Entry 8EUF (electron microscopy, 3.41 A resolution); this record covers chains Q and T of the 10 polymer chains in the assembly.

[Chain Q]
Molecule: Chromatin-remodeling ATPase INO80
From: Saccharomyces cerevisiae S288C
Notes: EC 3.6.4.-
Reference sequence: P53115 (INO80_YEAST); residue numbers follow UniProt; this construct covers 1-1489
Chain sequence (1489 residues; numbered 1 to 1489; the number before each row is that of its first residue):
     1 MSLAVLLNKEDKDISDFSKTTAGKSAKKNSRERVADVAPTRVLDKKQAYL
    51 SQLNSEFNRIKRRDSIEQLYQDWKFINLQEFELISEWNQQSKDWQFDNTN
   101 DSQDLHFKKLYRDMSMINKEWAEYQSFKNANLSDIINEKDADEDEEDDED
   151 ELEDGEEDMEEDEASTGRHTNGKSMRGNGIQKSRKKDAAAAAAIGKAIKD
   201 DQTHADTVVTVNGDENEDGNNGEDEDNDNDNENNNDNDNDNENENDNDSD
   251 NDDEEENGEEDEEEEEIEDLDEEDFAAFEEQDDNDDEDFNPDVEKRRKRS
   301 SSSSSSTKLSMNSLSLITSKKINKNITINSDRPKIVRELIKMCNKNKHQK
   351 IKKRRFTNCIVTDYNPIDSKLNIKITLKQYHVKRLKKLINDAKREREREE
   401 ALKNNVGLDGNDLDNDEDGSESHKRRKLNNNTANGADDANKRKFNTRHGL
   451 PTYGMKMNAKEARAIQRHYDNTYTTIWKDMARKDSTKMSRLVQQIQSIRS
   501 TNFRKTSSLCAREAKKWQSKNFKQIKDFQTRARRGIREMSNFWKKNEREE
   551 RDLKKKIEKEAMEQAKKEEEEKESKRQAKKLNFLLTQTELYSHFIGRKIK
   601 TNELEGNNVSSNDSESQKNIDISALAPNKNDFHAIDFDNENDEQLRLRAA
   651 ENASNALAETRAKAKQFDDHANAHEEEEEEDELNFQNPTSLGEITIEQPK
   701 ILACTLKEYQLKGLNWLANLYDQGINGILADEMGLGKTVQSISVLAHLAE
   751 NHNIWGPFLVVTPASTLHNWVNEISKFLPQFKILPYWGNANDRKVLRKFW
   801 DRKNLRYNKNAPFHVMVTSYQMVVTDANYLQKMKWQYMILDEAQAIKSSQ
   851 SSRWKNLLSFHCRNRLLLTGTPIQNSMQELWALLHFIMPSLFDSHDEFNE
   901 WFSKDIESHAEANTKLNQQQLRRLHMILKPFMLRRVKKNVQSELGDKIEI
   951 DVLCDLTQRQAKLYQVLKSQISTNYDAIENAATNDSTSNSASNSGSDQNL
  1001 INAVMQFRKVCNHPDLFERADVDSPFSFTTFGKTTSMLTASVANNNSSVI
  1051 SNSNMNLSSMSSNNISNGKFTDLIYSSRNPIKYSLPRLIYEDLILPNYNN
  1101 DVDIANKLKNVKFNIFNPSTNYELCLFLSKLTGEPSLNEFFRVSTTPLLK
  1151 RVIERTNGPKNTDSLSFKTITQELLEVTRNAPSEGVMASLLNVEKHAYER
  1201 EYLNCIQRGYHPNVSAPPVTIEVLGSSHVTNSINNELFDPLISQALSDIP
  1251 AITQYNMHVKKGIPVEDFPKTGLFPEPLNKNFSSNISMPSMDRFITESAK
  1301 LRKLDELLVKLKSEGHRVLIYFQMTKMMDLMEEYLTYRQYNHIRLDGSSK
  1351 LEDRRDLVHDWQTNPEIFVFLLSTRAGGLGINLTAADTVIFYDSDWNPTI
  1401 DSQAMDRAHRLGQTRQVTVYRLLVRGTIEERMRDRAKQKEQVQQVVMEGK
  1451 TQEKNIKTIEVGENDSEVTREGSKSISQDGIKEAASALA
Not modelled in the structure: 1-947, 986-998, 1037-1068, 1346-1355, 1375-1381, 1409-1413, 1436-1489
UniProt features mapped onto this chain:
  - motif: Asp841 to Gln844 (DEAQ box)
  - binding site (ATP): Asp731 to Thr738
  - modified residue (Phosphoserine): Ser65, Ser115, Ser133, Ser610
  - mutagenesis: Lys737 (K737A: Reduced ATPase activity of the INO80 complex)

[Chain T]
Molecule: RuvB-like protein 1
From: Saccharomyces cerevisiae S288C
Notes: EC 3.6.4.12
Reference sequence: Q03940 (RUVB1_YEAST); residue numbers follow UniProt; this construct covers 1-463
Chain sequence (463 residues; numbered 1 to 463; the number before each row is that of its first residue):
     1 MVAISEVKENPGVNSSNSGAVTRTAAHTHIKGLGLDESGVAKRVEGGFVG
    51 QIEAREACGVIVDLIKAKKMSGRAILLAGGPSTGKTALALAISQELGPKV
   101 PFCPLVGSELYSVEVKKTETLMENFRRAIGLRIKETKEVYEGEVTELTPE
   151 DAENPLGGYGKTISHVIVGLKSAKGTKTLRLDPTIYESIQREKVSIGDVI
   201 YIEANTGAVKRVGRSDAYATEFDLETEEYVPLPKGEVHKKKEIVQDVTLH
   251 DLDVANARPQGGQDVISMMGQLLKPKKTEITEKLRQEVNKVVAKYIDQGV
   301 AELIPGVLFIDEVNMLDIEIFTYLNKALESNIAPVVVLASNRGMTTVRGT
   351 EDVISPHGVPPDLIDRLLIVRTLPYDKDEIRTIIERRATVERLQVESSAL
   401 DLLATMGTETSLRYALQLLAPCGILAQTSNRKEIVVNDVNEAKLLFLDAK
   451 RSTKILETSANYL
Not modelled in the structure: 1-20, 155-160
Residues lining bound ligands: ADP (adenosine-5'-diphosphate): Ala26, His27, His29, Ile30, Gly47, Phe48, Val49, Gly50, Gln51, Gly80, Pro81, Ser82, Thr83, Gly84, Lys85, Thr86, Ala87, Tyr375, Ile383, Leu412, Arg413

[Chain Q / chain T interface]
Pairs across the interface (71):
  Leu1085(Q) - Met268(T)  hydrophobic
  Tyr1090(Q) - Met268(T)  hydrophobic
  Ile1094(Q) - Ile266(T)  hydrophobic
  Ile1094(Q) - Met268(T)  hydrophobic
  Leu1095(Q) - Lys210(T)
  Pro1096(Q) - Tyr201(T)  hydrophobic
  Pro1096(Q) - Lys210(T)  hydrogen bond (backbone-side chain)
  Asn1097(Q) - Lys137(T)
  Asn1097(Q) - Tyr201(T)  hydrogen bond (backbone-side chain)
  Tyr1098(Q) - Lys137(T)
  Tyr1098(Q) - Val139(T)  hydrophobic
  Tyr1098(Q) - Tyr201(T)
  Tyr1098(Q) - Lys239(T)
  Tyr1098(Q) - Lys241(T)  hydrogen bond (backbone-side chain)
  Asn1100(Q) - Lys137(T)
  Asp1101(Q) - Ile243(T)
  Asp1101(Q) - Gln245(T)  hydrogen bond
  Asp1103(Q) - Lys137(T)  salt bridge
  Asp1103(Q) - Tyr201(T)
  Asp1103(Q) - Glu203(T)
  Asp1103(Q) - Thr206(T)  hydrogen bond (backbone-side chain)
  Ile1104(Q) - Glu135(T)
  Ile1104(Q) - Glu203(T)
  Ile1104(Q) - Thr206(T)
  Ile1104(Q) - Ile243(T)  hydrophobic
  Ile1104(Q) - Gln245(T)
  Ala1105(Q) - Gln245(T)
  Asn1106(Q) - Asp264(T)  hydrogen bond
  Lys1107(Q) - Asn205(T)
  Leu1108(Q) - Ile133(T)  hydrophobic
  Leu1108(Q) - Glu135(T)
  Leu1108(Q) - Gln245(T)
  Lys1109(Q) - Val247(T)
  Lys1109(Q) - Asp251(T)
  Lys1109(Q) - Ala255(T)
  Asn1110(Q) - Arg258(T)
  Lys1112(Q) - Glu135(T)
  Lys1112(Q) - Tyr295(T)  hydrogen bond (backbone-side chain)
  Phe1113(Q) - Ile133(T)  hydrophobic
  Phe1113(Q) - Asn256(T)  hydrogen bond (backbone-side chain)
  Phe1113(Q) - Tyr295(T)  hydrophobic
  Ile1115(Q) - Asn256(T)
  Ile1115(Q) - Val288(T)  hydrophobic
  Thr1120(Q) - Lys294(T)  hydrogen bond (backbone-side chain)
  Asn1121(Q) - Glu287(T)
  Asn1121(Q) - Lys290(T)
  Asn1121(Q) - Val291(T)
  Glu1123(Q) - Lys290(T)  salt bridge
  Leu1124(Q) - Glu287(T)
  Ser1144(Q) - Arg258(T)  hydrogen bond (backbone-side chain)
  Thr1145(Q) - Arg258(T)
  Thr1146(Q) - Gly261(T)
  Thr1146(Q) - Gly262(T)  hydrogen bond (backbone-backbone)
  Pro1147(Q) - Gly261(T)
  Pro1147(Q) - Gly262(T)
  Pro1147(Q) - Val265(T)  hydrophobic
  Leu1148(Q) - Pro259(T)
  Leu1148(Q) - Gln260(T)
  Val1219(Q) - Met269(T)
  Ile1221(Q) - Met268(T)  hydrophobic
  Gly1225(Q) - Glu228(T)
  Ser1226(Q) - Glu228(T)
  Ser1227(Q) - Glu228(T)  hydrogen bond (backbone-side chain)
  His1228(Q) - Glu192(T)  salt bridge
  His1228(Q) - Lys210(T)
  His1228(Q) - Arg211(T)
  Ile1233(Q) - Met268(T)  hydrophobic
  Asn1235(Q) - Arg191(T)
  Glu1236(Q) - Ser267(T)
  Glu1236(Q) - Met269(T)
  Leu1237(Q) - Met269(T)  hydrophobic
Other interface residues (no listed pair), chain Q (44 interface residues in all): Asn1114, Phe1116, Phe1127, Arg1151, Asn1231
Other interface residues (no listed pair), chain T (47 interface residues in all): Leu131, Thr136, Ala208, Lys240, Leu252, Gln263, Lys283, Leu284, Val292

[Overview]
The interface between chain Q and chain T involves 44 residues on one side and 47 on the other; the contacts
include 12 hydrogen bonds and 3 salt bridges. Among the polar pairs are Asp1103(Q)-Lys137(T),
Glu1123(Q)-Lys290(T) and His1228(Q)-Glu192(T). Bound to chain T: ADP.
Chain Q is Chromatin-remodeling ATPase INO80 and chain T is RuvB-like protein 1, both from Saccharomyces
cerevisiae S288C; the structure, Class2 of the INO80-Nucleosome complex, was determined by electron
microscopy, deposited together with 8ETS, 8ETT, 8ETU, 8ETV, 8ETW, 8EU9, 8EUE and 8EUJ.
